8E4R - chains A and B; structure by X-ray diffraction, 1.80 A resolution.

Chain A (and B):
Molecule: Replicase polyprotein 1ab
From: Severe acute respiratory syndrome coronavirus 2
Notes: chain B of this document is another copy of the same molecule, construct and numbering; everything in this record applies to it too
Reference sequence: P0DTD1 (R1AB_SARS2); residues -5 to 306 here correspond to UniProt positions 3258-3569 (UniProt number = residue number + 3263)
Amino-acid sequence (314 residues; row label = number of the first residue in the row; numbers below 1 keep their minus sign (Ser-7 is residue -7)):
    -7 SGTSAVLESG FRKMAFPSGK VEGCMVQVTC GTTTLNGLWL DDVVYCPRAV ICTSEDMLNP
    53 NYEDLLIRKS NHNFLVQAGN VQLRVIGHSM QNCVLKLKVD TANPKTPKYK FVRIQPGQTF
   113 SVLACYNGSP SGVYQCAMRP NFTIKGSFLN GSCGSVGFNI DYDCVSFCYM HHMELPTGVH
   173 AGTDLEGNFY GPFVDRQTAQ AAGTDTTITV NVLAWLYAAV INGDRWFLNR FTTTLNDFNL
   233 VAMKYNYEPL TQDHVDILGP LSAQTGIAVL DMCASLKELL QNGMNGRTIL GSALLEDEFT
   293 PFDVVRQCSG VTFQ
Unresolved in the structure: -7 to 2, 302-306 (chain B: -7 to 2, 306)
Construct notes: expression tag (-7 to -6); engineered mutation Glu0 (Gln3263 in P0DTD1), Ala41 (His3304 in P0DTD1)
UniProt features mapped onto this chain:
  - active site: Cys145 (Nucleophile)
  - site: Gln306 (Cleavage)
  - cross-link (Glycyl lysine isopeptide (Lys-Gly)): Lys5 (interchain with G-Cter in ubiquitin), Lys90 (interchain with G-Cter in ubiquitin)
Glycans and other covalent adducts: compound K36 linked to Cys145
Residues lining bound ligands: K36 ((1S,2S)-2-({N-[(benzyloxy)carbonyl]-L-leucyl}amino)-1-hydroxy-3-[(3S)-2-oxopyrrolidin-3-yl]propane-1-sulfonic acid): Ala41, Met49, Tyr54, Phe140, Leu141, Asn142, Gly143, Ser144, His163, His164, Met165, Glu166, Pro168, His172, Asp187, Arg188, Gln189, Thr190, Ala191
What the authors report for this chain:
  - conformationally variable residues (order/disorder transition, side-chain flip): Ser1, Gly2, Glu166, Gly302 to Gln306
  - binding site for K36: Cys145
  - mutagenesis - H41A (9-fold): decreased binding to K36
  - catalytic residues: Cys145 (citing earlier work)
  - mutagenesis - H41A (9-fold): decreased binding to GC373
  - mutagenesis - H41A, E290A/R298A: unchanged stability
  - mutagenesis - H41A: decreased catalytic activity
  - mutagenesis - C145A (Tm change 6.8 degC): increased stability

Interface between chain A and chain B:
Pairs across the interface (62; chain A residue first):
  Arg4(A) with Lys5(B); Tyr126(B); Gln127(B), hydrogen bond (side chain-backbone); Cys128(B); Lys137(B), hydrogen bond (side chain-backbone); Glu290(B), salt bridge
  Lys5(A) with Tyr126(B)
  Met6(A) with Gly124(B); Val125(B); Tyr126(B), hydrophobic; Ser139(B)
  Ala7(A) with Gly124(B); Val125(B), hydrogen bond (backbone-backbone)
  Phe8(A) with Val125(B)
  Pro9(A) with Ser10(B); Glu14(B); Pro122(B), hydrophobic; Ser123(B); Gly124(B)
  Ser10(A) with Pro9(B); Ser10(B), hydrogen bond (backbone-side chain); Glu14(B), hydrogen bond (backbone-side chain)
  Gly11(A) with Gly11(B); Glu14(B), hydrogen bond (backbone-side chain)
  Glu14(A) with Pro9(B); Ser10(B), hydrogen bond (side chain-backbone); Gly11(B), hydrogen bond (side chain-backbone)
  Tyr118(A) with Thr304(B)
  Ser121(A) with Thr304(B)
  Pro122(A) with Pro9(B), hydrophobic; Thr304(B); Phe305(B), hydrogen bond (backbone-backbone)
  Ser123(A) with Pro9(B); Arg298(B), hydrogen bond (backbone-side chain); Val303(B), hydrogen bond (side chain-backbone); Thr304(B); Phe305(B)
  Gly124(A) with Met6(B); Ala7(B); Pro9(B); Arg298(B)
  Val125(A) with Met6(B); Ala7(B), hydrogen bond (backbone-backbone); Phe8(B); Val125(B), hydrophobic
  Tyr126(A) with Arg4(B)
  Gln127(A) with Arg4(B), hydrogen bond (backbone-side chain)
  Cys128(A) with Arg4(B)
  Lys137(A) with Arg4(B), hydrogen bond (backbone-side chain)
  Ser139(A) with Met6(B); Gln299(B), hydrogen bond
  Leu141(A) with Gln299(B); Ser301(B); Gly302(B)
  Gly283(A) with Leu286(B)
  Ala285(A) with Leu286(B), hydrophobic
  Glu290(A) with Arg4(B), salt bridge
  Arg298(A) with Ser123(B), hydrogen bond (side chain-backbone); Gly124(B)
  Gln299(A) with Ser139(B), hydrogen bond; Leu141(B)
  Ser301(A) with Leu141(B)
Other interface residues (no listed pair), chain A (31 interface residues in all): Lys12, Leu115, Thr280, Cys300
Other interface residues (no listed pair), chain B (32 interface residues in all): Lys12, Leu115, Ala129, Cys300

Summary:
Chain A and chain B form an interface of 31 and 32 residues respectively, with 17 hydrogen bonds and 2 salt
bridges. Polar pairs include Arg4(A)-Glu290(B), Arg4(A)-Gln127(B) and Arg4(A)-Lys137(B). Covalently linked
compound K36: at Cys145(A). From the paper: the catalytic residue Cys145(A); H41A of chain A reduces binding
to K36; 3 substitutions were tested in all.
Chain A and chain B are both Replicase polyprotein 1ab (Severe acute respiratory syndrome coronavirus 2); the
structure, Room-temperature X-ray structure of SARS-CoV-2 main protease H41A miniprecursor mutant in complex
with GC373, was determined by X-ray diffraction (same publication as 8E4J).
